Entry 7DQ1 (electron microscopy, 3.60 A resolution); this record covers chains 1 and K of the 5 polymer chains in the assembly.

# Chain 1
Molecule: Virion protein 1
Organism: Coxsackievirus B1
Reference sequence: W8GTF7 (W8GTF7_9ENTO); numbering as in UniProt (aligned over 1-278)
Chain sequence (278 residues; row label = number of the first residue in the row):
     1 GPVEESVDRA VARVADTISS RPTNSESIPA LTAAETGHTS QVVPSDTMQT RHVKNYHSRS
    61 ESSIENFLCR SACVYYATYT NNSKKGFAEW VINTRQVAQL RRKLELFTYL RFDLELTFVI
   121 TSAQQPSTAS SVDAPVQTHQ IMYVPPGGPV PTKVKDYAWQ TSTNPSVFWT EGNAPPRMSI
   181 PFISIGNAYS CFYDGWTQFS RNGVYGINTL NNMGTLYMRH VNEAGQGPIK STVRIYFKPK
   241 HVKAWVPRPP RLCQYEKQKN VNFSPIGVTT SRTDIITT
Not modelled in the structure: 1-11
Differences from the reference sequence: variant Lys84 (Glu in W8GTF7)
Reported in the primary citation:
  - conformationally variable residues (loop rearrangement): Gly203 to Tyr217

# Chain K
Molecule: Coxsackievirus and adenovirus receptor
Organism: Homo sapiens
Notes: fragment: D1 domain
Reference sequence: P78310 (CXAR_HUMAN); residues 20-140 here = UniProt positions 20-140
Chain sequence (121 residues; each row starts with the number of its first residue):
    20 LSITTPEEMI EKAKGETAYL PCKFTLSPED QGPLDIEWLI SPADNQKVDQ VIILYSGDKI
    80 YDDYYPDLKG RVHFTSNDLK SGDASINVTN LQLSDIGTYQ CKVKKAPGVA NKKIHLVVLV
   140 K
Not modelled in the structure: 62-67, 138-140
Disulfides: Cys41-Cys120
Curated features (UniProtKB/Swiss-Prot):
  - glycosylation: Asn106 (N-linked (GlcNAc...) asparagine)
  - mutagenesis: Val70 to Ile72 (Abolishes binding to adenovirus type 5)

# Chain 1 / chain K interface
Pairs across the interface (15):
  Glu89(1) - Pro126(K)
  Pro146(1) - Pro47(K)
  Pro146(1) - Glu48(K)
  Gly147(1) - Pro47(K)  hydrogen bond (backbone-backbone)
  Gly147(1) - Gln50(K)  hydrogen bond (backbone-side chain)
  Gly148(1) - Gln50(K)
  Gly203(1) - Thr23(K)
  Val204(1) - Ser21(K)
  Val204(1) - Ile22(K)
  Thr209(1) - Pro47(K)
  Asn212(1) - Pro47(K)
  Asn212(1) - Glu48(K)
  Thr215(1) - Glu48(K)
  Thr215(1) - Pro126(K)
  Tyr217(1) - Pro126(K)
Other interface residues (no listed pair), chain 1 (15 interface residues in all): Val91, Val150, Gln198, Met213, Gly214
Other interface residues (no listed pair), chain K (11 interface residues in all): Thr44, Ser46, Gly51, Ala125
The authors on this interface:
  - interface residues, chain 1: Gly147(1), Leu210(1)
  - interface residues, chain K: Thr44(K), Glu48(K), Gln50(K), Pro126(K)

# Overview
Chain 1 and chain K form an interface of 15 and 11 residues respectively, with 2 hydrogen bonds. Among the
polar pairs are Gly147(1)-Gln50(K) and Gly147(1)-Pro47(K). Curated annotation (UniProt) lists 3 mutagenesis
sites on chain K. From the paper: interface residues Gly147(1), Leu210(1) and Thr44(K) among others;
conformational variability at Gly203(1).
Chain 1 is Virion protein 1 (Coxsackievirus B1) and chain K is Coxsackievirus and adenovirus receptor (Homo
sapiens); the structure, Cryo-EM structure of Coxsackievirus B1 virion in complex with CAR at physiological
temperature, was determined by electron microscopy (same publication as 7DPF, 7DPG, 7DPZ and 7DQ4).
